Entry 5C7K (X-ray diffraction, 4.60 A resolution (low resolution: residue-level contacts below are approximate; hydrogen-bond / salt-bridge calls are withheld)); this record covers chains E and F of the 6 polymer chains in the assembly.

[Chain E]
Protein: Antibody Fab 8ANC195 heavy chain
Source organism: Homo sapiens
UniProt: P01857 (IGHG1_HUMAN); residues 114-219 here correspond to UniProt positions 1-106 (UniProt number = residue number - 113)
Amino-acid sequence (238 residues; each row starts with the number of its first residue; note: 1 number in that range is skipped by the numbering (no residue carries it; nothing is unmodelled there); a row labelled like 77A-77D holds insertion residues (77A, then the next letters in order)):
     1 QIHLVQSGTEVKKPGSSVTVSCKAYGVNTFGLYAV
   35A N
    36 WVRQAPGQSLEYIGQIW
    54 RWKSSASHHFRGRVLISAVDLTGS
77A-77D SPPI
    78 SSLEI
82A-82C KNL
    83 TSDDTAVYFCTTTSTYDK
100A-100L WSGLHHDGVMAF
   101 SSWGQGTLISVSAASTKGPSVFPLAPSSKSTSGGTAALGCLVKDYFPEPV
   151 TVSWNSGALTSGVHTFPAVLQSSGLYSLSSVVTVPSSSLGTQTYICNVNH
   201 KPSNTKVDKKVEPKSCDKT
Disordered / not traced: 129-133, 187-190, 215-219
Cystine bridges: Cys-22/Cys-92, Cys-140/Cys-196
UniProt features mapped onto this chain:
  - region: Glu-212 to Thr-219 (Hinge)

[Chain F]
Protein: Antibody Fab 8ANC195 light chain
Source organism: Homo sapiens
UniProt: P01834 (IGKC_HUMAN); residues 109-214 here correspond to UniProt positions 1-106 (UniProt number = residue number - 108)
Amino-acid sequence (215 residues; row label = number of the first residue in the row):
     1 DIQMTQSPSTLSASIGDTVRISCRASQSIT
   30A G
    31 NWVAWYQQRPGKAPRLLIYRGAALLGGVPSRFSGSAAGTDFTLTIGNLQA
    81 EDFGTFYCQQYDTYPGTFGQGTKVEVKRTVAAPSVFIFPPSDEQLKSGTA
   131 SVVCLLNNFYPREAKVQWKVDNALQSGNSQESVTEQDSKDSTYSLSSTLT
   181 LSKADYEKHKVYACEVTHQGLSSPVTKSFNRGEC
Disordered / not traced: 212-214
Cystine bridges: Cys-23/Cys-88, Cys-134/Cys-194

[How chain E and chain F interact]
Pairs across the interface (74; chain E residue first):
  Gln-39(E) / Gln-38(F)
  Gln-39(E) / Tyr-87(F)
  Gln-43(E) / Tyr-87(F)
  Ser-44(E) / Tyr-87(F)
  Ser-44(E) / Phe-98(F)
  Ser-44(E) / Gly-99(F)
  Leu-45(E) / Phe-98(F)
  Tyr-47(E) / Tyr-94(F)
  Tyr-47(E) / Pro-95(F)
  Tyr-47(E) / Gly-96(F)
  Ser-58(E) / Tyr-94(F)
  Ala-59(E) / Tyr-94(F)
  Ser-60(E) / Tyr-94(F)
  Ser-60(E) / Pro-95(F)
  His-61(E) / Asp-1(F)
  Phe-91(E) / Ala-43(F)
  Phe-91(E) / Pro-44(F)
  Gly-100C(E) / Tyr-49(F)
  Gly-100C(E) / Arg-50(F)
  Gly-100C(E) / Tyr-91(F)
  Leu-100D(E) / Tyr-49(F)
  His-100F(E) / Trp-32(F)
  His-100F(E) / Tyr-91(F)
  His-100F(E) / Asp-92(F)
  Val-100I(E) / Tyr-91(F)
  Val-100I(E) / Thr-93(F)
  Val-100I(E) / Tyr-94(F)
  Val-100I(E) / Gly-96(F)
  Met-100J(E) / Gln-89(F)
  Met-100J(E) / Tyr-91(F)
  Ala-100K(E) / Tyr-36(F)
  Ala-100K(E) / Gln-89(F)
  Ala-100K(E) / Tyr-91(F)
  Phe-100L(E) / Tyr-36(F)
  Phe-100L(E) / Leu-46(F)
  Phe-100L(E) / Phe-98(F)
  Ser-101(E) / Leu-46(F)
  Trp-103(E) / Tyr-36(F)
  Trp-103(E) / Pro-44(F)
  Gly-104(E) / Ala-43(F)
  Phe-122(E) / Ser-121(F)
  Phe-122(E) / Glu-123(F)
  Phe-122(E) / Gln-124(F)
  Pro-123(E) / Ser-121(F)
  Pro-123(E) / Glu-123(F)
  Leu-124(E) / Phe-118(F)
  Ala-125(E) / Phe-118(F)
  Gly-134(E) / Phe-116(F)
  Thr-135(E) / Phe-116(F)
  Ala-137(E) / Phe-116(F)
  Ala-137(E) / Phe-118(F)
  Leu-138(E) / Phe-118(F)
  Lys-143(E) / Ser-131(F)
  His-164(E) / Asn-138(F)
  His-164(E) / Ser-174(F)
  Phe-166(E) / Leu-135(F)
  Phe-166(E) / Ser-162(F)
  Phe-166(E) / Thr-164(F)
  Phe-166(E) / Ser-174(F)
  Phe-166(E) / Leu-175(F)
  Phe-166(E) / Ser-176(F)
  Pro-167(E) / Ser-162(F)
  Pro-167(E) / Val-163(F)
  Val-169(E) / Gln-160(F)
  Val-169(E) / Glu-161(F)
  Val-169(E) / Ser-162(F)
  Leu-170(E) / Gln-160(F)
  Gln-171(E) / Gln-160(F)
  Ser-172(E) / Gln-160(F)
  Val-181(E) / Leu-135(F)
  Thr-183(E) / Asn-137(F)
  Lys-209(E) / Glu-123(F)
  Lys-214(E) / Pro-120(F)
  Lys-214(E) / Asp-122(F)
Other interface residues (no listed pair), chain E (49 interface residues in all): Val-37, Glu-46, His-62, His-100E, Pro-126, Ala-136, Gly-139, Leu-141, Thr-165
Other interface residues (no listed pair), chain F (45 interface residues in all): Ala-34, Gln-100, Pro-119, Val-133, Leu-136, Asp-167, Thr-180

[In short]
49 residues of chain E face 45 of chain F across their interface.
Here chain E is Antibody Fab 8ANC195 heavy chain and chain F is Antibody Fab 8ANC195 light chain, both from
Homo sapiens. Entry 5C7K (Crystal structure BG505 SOSIP gp140 HIV-1 Env trimer bound to broadly neutralizing
antibodies PGT128 and 8ANC195) was determined by X-ray diffraction.
